8WO9 - chains A and C of the 3 polymer chains in the assembly; structure by X-ray diffraction, 1.55 A resolution.

Chain A:
Molecule: MHC class I antigen
From: Anas platyrhynchos
Chain sequence (271 residues; each row starts with the number of its first residue):
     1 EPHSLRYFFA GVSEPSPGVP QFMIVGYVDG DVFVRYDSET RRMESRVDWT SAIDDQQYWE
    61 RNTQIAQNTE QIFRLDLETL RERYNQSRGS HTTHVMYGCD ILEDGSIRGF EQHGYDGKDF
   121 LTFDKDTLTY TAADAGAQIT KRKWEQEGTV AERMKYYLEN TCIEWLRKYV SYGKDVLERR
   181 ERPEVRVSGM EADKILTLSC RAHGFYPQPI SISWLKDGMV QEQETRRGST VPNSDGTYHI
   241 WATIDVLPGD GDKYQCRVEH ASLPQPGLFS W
Unresolved in the structure: 1
Disulfide bonds: Cys99-Cys162, Cys200-Cys256

Chain C:
Molecule: peptide of AIV
From: unidentified influenza virus
Chain sequence (9 residues; numbered 1 to 9; the number before each row is that of its first residue):
     1 IMFSNKMAR

How chain A and chain C interact:
Pairs across the interface (51; chain A residue first):
  Tyr7(A) with Ile1(C), hydrogen bond (side chain-backbone); Met2(C), hydrophobic
  Phe9(A) with Met2(C), hydrophobic
  Ile24(A) with Met2(C), hydrophobic
  Arg61(A) with Ile1(C)
  Asn62(A) with Ile1(C); Met2(C), hydrogen bond (side chain-backbone)
  Ile65(A) with Met2(C); Phe3(C); Ser4(C); Asn5(C)
  Ala66(A) with Met2(C)
  Asn68(A) with Asn5(C), hydrogen bond
  Ile72(A) with Lys6(C); Ala8(C), hydrophobic
  Asp76(A) with Ala8(C); Arg9(C), salt bridge
  Thr79(A) with Arg9(C)
  Leu80(A) with Arg9(C)
  Arg83(A) with Arg9(C)
  Thr93(A) with Arg9(C), hydrogen bond
  His94(A) with Arg9(C), hydrogen bond (backbone-side chain)
  Val95(A) with Arg9(C)
  Tyr97(A) with Met2(C); Phe3(C), hydrogen bond (side chain-backbone)
  Glu111(A) with Lys6(C), salt bridge
  His113(A) with Lys6(C); Arg9(C), hydrogen bond
  Gly114(A) with Arg9(C), hydrogen bond (backbone-side chain)
  Phe120(A) with Arg9(C)
  Tyr130(A) with Lys6(C), hydrogen bond
  Thr140(A) with Arg9(C)
  Lys143(A) with Ala8(C); Arg9(C)
  Trp144(A) with Lys6(C); Met7(C); Ala8(C), hydrogen bond (side chain-backbone); Arg9(C)
  Glu147(A) with Met7(C)
  Val150(A) with Lys6(C); Met7(C), hydrophobic
  Arg153(A) with Phe3(C); Ser4(C); Asn5(C)
  Met154(A) with Phe3(C), hydrophobic
  Tyr157(A) with Ile1(C), hydrogen bond (side chain-backbone); Met2(C); Phe3(C), hydrophobic
  Thr161(A) with Ile1(C)
  Trp165(A) with Ile1(C)
  Tyr169(A) with Ile1(C), hydrogen bond (side chain-backbone)
Also at the interface, not in a pair above, chain A (37 interface residues in all): Leu5, Met43, Tyr58, Tyr115

In short:
37 residues of chain A face 9 of chain C across their interface, with 12 hydrogen bonds and 2 salt bridges.
Polar pairs include Asp76(A)-Arg9(C), Glu111(A)-Lys6(C) and Tyr7(A)-Ile1(C).
Here chain A is MHC class I antigen (Anas platyrhynchos) and chain C is peptide of AIV (unidentified influenza
virus). Entry 8WO9 (Duck major histocompatibility complex class-1 02JD-IMFSNKMAR) was determined by X-ray
diffraction.
